7Q05 - chains A and B of the 7 polymer chains in the assembly; structure by X-ray diffraction, 2.08 A resolution.

== Chain A (and B) ==
Name: Terephthalate 1,2-dioxygenase, terminal oxygenase component subunit beta 1
Organism: Comamonas sp
Notes: EC 1.14.12.15; chain B of this document is another copy of the same molecule, construct and numbering; everything in this record applies to it too
Reference sequence: Q3C1E2 (TPDB1_COMSP); numbering as in UniProt (aligned over 1-154)
Amino-acid sequence (154 residues; numbered 1 to 154; the number before each row is that of its first residue):
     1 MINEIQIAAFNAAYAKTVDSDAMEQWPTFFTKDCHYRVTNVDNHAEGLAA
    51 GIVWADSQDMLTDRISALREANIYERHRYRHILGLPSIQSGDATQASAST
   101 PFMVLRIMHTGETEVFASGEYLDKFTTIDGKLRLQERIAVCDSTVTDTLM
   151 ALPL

== Interface between chain A and chain B ==
Pairs across the interface (20):
  A8(A) - L85(B)
  K16(A) - S87(B)
  K16(A) - Q89(B)
  K16(A) - S99(B)  hydrogen bond
  K16(A) - E120(B)  salt bridge
  R80(A) - P101(B)
  R80(A) - S118(B)
  R80(A) - G119(B)  hydrogen bond (side chain-backbone)
  R80(A) - D142(B)  salt bridge
  I82(A) - I82(B)  hydrophobic
  M103(A) - M103(B)  hydrophobic
  L105(A) - M103(B)  hydrophobic
  L105(A) - S118(B)
  I107(A) - S118(B)
  I107(A) - D142(B)
  I107(A) - S143(B)
  T110(A) - V145(B)
  G111(A) - S143(B)  hydrogen bond (backbone-side chain)
  G111(A) - V145(B)
  T113(A) - V115(B)
Other interface residues (no listed pair), chain A (15 interface residues in all): A9, A12, R78, H81, H109
Other interface residues (no listed pair), chain B (17 interface residues in all): V41, F102, T144

== In short ==
15 residues of chain A face 17 of chain B across their interface, with 3 hydrogen bonds and 2 salt bridges.
Polar pairs include K16(A)-E120(B), R80(A)-D142(B) and K16(A)-S99(B).
Chain A and chain B are both Terephthalate 1,2-dioxygenase, terminal oxygenase component subunit beta 1
(Comamonas sp); the structure, Crystal structure of TPADO in complex with TPA, was determined by X-ray
diffraction together with 7Q04 and 7Q06 from the same study.
